PDB entry 7WID | X-ray diffraction, 1.90 A resolution | chains B and N of the 14 polymer chains in the assembly

[Chain B (and N)]
Name: ATP-dependent Clp protease proteolytic subunit
Organism: Staphylococcus aureus
Notes: EC 3.4.21.92; chain N of this document is another copy of the same molecule, construct and numbering; everything in this record applies to it too
UniProtKB: A0A0D1I3W4 (A0A0D1I3W4_STAAU); residue numbers follow UniProt; this construct covers 1-195
Amino-acid sequence (195 residues; each row starts with the number of its first residue):
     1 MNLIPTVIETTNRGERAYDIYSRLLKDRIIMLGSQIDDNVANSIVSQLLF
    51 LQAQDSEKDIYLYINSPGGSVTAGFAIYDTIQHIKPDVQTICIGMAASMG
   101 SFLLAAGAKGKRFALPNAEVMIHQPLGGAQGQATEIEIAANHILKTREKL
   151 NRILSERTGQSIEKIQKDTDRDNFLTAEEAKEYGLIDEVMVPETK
Not modelled in the structure: 1-2, 193-195 (chain N: 1-3, 9-16, 194-195)
Ion coordination: Mg2+: Ile81, Pro86
Small-molecule neighbours:
  - 9DF ((6S,9aS)-6-[(2S)-butan-2-yl]-8-(naphthalen-1-ylmethyl)-4,7-bis(oxidanylidene)-N-[4,4,4-tris(fluoranyl)butyl]-3,6,9,9a-tetrahydro-2H-pyrazino[1,2-a]pyrimidine-1-carboxamide), molecule 1: Arg23, Leu24, Asp27, Ile29, Met31, Tyr61, Tyr63, Ile91, Ile93, Leu115, Met190
  - 9DF, molecule 2: Val45, Ser46, Leu49, Phe50, Gln52, Ala53, Thr80, His83
From the paper describing this entry:
  - binding site for 9DF: Asp27, Leu49, Gln52, Tyr61
  - specificity-determining residues: Ile91

[Interface between chain B and chain N]
Residue-residue contacts - 37 pairs, chain B then chain N:
  Gln124(B) - Gln132(N)
  Gln124(B) - Ala133(N)  hydrogen bond (side chain-backbone)
  Gln124(B) - Thr134(N)  hydrogen bond
  Pro125(B) - Gln132(N)
  Pro125(B) - Ala133(N)  hydrogen bond (backbone-backbone)
  Leu126(B) - Gly131(N)
  Leu126(B) - Gln132(N)
  Gly127(B) - Gln130(N)
  Gly127(B) - Gly131(N)  hydrogen bond (backbone-backbone)
  Gly127(B) - Ile136(N)
  Gly128(B) - Ala129(N)
  Gly128(B) - Ile136(N)
  Ala129(B) - Gly128(N)
  Ala129(B) - Ala129(N)  hydrogen bond (backbone-backbone)
  Gln130(B) - Gly127(N)
  Gln130(B) - Gly128(N)
  Gly131(B) - Leu126(N)
  Gly131(B) - Gly127(N)  hydrogen bond (backbone-backbone)
  Gln132(B) - Gln124(N)
  Gln132(B) - Pro125(N)
  Gln132(B) - Leu126(N)
  Gln132(B) - Asp170(N)  hydrogen bond (side chain-backbone)
  Ala133(B) - Gln124(N)  hydrogen bond (backbone-side chain)
  Ala133(B) - Pro125(N)  hydrogen bond (backbone-backbone)
  Thr134(B) - Gln124(N)  hydrogen bond
  Thr134(B) - Arg147(N)
  Ile136(B) - Gly127(N)
  Ile136(B) - Ala140(N)  hydrophobic
  Glu137(B) - Leu144(N)
  Ala140(B) - Ile136(N)  hydrophobic
  Ala140(B) - Ala140(N)  hydrophobic
  Ile143(B) - Ala133(N)  hydrophobic
  Ile143(B) - Ile136(N)  hydrophobic
  Leu144(B) - Glu137(N)
  Arg147(B) - Thr134(N)
  Asp170(B) - Gln132(N)  hydrogen bond (backbone-side chain)
  Arg171(B) - Gln132(N)
Interface residues without a listed pair, chain N (19 interface residues in all): Ile143, Arg171

[In short]
Chain B and chain N each contribute 19 residues to their interface, with 11 hydrogen bonds. Polar contacts
include Gln124(B)-Ala133(N), Gln124(B)-Thr134(N) and Gln132(B)-Asp170(N). Ligands of chain B: compound 9DF.
Ile81(B) and Pro86(B) coordinate Mg2+. The paper reports a binding site for 9DF at Asp27(B), Leu49(B) and
Gln52(B) among others; the specificity determinant Ile91(B).
Chain B and chain N are both ATP-dependent Clp protease proteolytic subunit (Staphylococcus aureus); the
structure, Crystal structure of Staphylococcus aureus ClpP in complex with ZG180, was determined by X-ray
diffraction together with 7WGS, 7WH5 and 7XBZ from the same study.
